Entry 8BCM (electron microscopy, 2.15 A resolution); this record covers chains C and G of the 16 polymer chains in the assembly.

[Chain C (and G)]
Name: Ribulose bisphosphate carboxylase large chain
From: Synechococcus elongatus PCC 7942
Notes: EC 4.1.1.39; fragment: Rubisco large subunit; chain G of this document is another copy of the same molecule, construct and numbering; everything in this record applies to it too
Reference sequence: Q31NB3 (RBL_SYNE7); residues 4-475 here correspond to UniProt positions 1-472 (UniProt number = residue number - 3)
Amino-acid sequence (472 residues; each row starts with the number of its first residue):
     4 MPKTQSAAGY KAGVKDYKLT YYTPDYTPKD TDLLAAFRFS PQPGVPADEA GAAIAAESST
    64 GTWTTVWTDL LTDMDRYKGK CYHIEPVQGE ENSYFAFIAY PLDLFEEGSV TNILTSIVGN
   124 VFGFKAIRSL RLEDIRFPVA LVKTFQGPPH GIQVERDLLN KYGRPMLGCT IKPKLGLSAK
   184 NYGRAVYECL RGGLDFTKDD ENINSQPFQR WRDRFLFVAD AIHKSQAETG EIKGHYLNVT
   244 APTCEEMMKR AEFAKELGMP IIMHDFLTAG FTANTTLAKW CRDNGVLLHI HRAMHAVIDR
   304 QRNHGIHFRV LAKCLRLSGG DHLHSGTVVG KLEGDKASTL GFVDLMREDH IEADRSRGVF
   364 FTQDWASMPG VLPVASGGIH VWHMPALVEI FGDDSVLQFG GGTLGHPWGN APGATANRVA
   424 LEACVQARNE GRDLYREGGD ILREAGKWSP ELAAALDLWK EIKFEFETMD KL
Disordered / not traced: 4-19, 66-67, 332-337, 404-411, 462-475

[Interface between chain C and chain G]
Pairs across the interface (155):
  S62(C) with K177(G)
  T63(C) with K177(G)
  V69(C) with K175(G)
  W70(C) with A188(G), hydrophobic; E191(G); G412(G), hydrogen bond (side chain-backbone); N413(G)
  T71(C) with K175(G), hydrogen bond (side chain-backbone); P176(G); L180(G); A188(G)
  D72(C) with P176(G)
  L74(C) with N184(G)
  T75(C) with P176(G); G179(G); L180(G)
  Y80(C) with G179(G); F211(G)
  D106(C) with Q209(G); P210(G); F211(G)
  L107(C) with L178(G), hydrophobic; Q209(G), hydrogen bond (backbone-side chain)
  F108(C) with Q209(G); P210(G)
  E109(C) with N207(G); S208(G); P245(G); R253(G), salt bridge
  E110(C) with P210(G); R213(G), salt bridge
  G111(C) with P245(G)
  S112(C) with P245(G)
  T114(C) with T243(G); T271(G); A272(G)
  N115(C) with N205(G), hydrogen bond (side chain-backbone); N207(G); Q209(G)
  T118(C) with E204(G); N205(G); T271(G), hydrogen bond; A296(G)
  S119(C) with N205(G)
  V121(C) with M297(G); V300(G)
  G122(C) with A296(G); M297(G), hydrogen bond (backbone-backbone)
  N123(C) with E204(G), hydrogen bond
  F125(C) with A299(G); V300(G), hydrophobic; R303(G), hydrogen bond (backbone-side chain)
  G126(C) with A299(G); R303(G), hydrogen bond (backbone-side chain)
  F127(C) with R303(G), hydrogen bond (backbone-side chain)
  K128(C) with R303(G)
  I130(C) with R303(G), hydrogen bond (backbone-side chain)
  R131(C) with Q304(G)
  K175(C) with V69(G); T71(G), hydrogen bond (backbone-side chain)
  P176(C) with T71(G); D72(G); T75(G)
  K177(C) with S62(G); T63(G)
  L178(C) with L107(G), hydrophobic
  G179(C) with T75(G); Y80(G)
  L180(C) with T71(G); T75(G)
  N184(C) with L74(G)
  A188(C) with W70(G), hydrophobic; T71(G)
  E191(C) with W70(G)
  E204(C) with T118(G); N123(G), hydrogen bond
  N205(C) with N115(G), hydrogen bond (backbone-side chain); T118(G); S119(G)
  N207(C) with E109(G); N115(G)
  S208(C) with E109(G)
  Q209(C) with D106(G); L107(G), hydrogen bond (side chain-backbone); F108(G); N115(G)
  P210(C) with D106(G); F108(G); E110(G)
  F211(C) with Y80(G); D106(G)
  R213(C) with E110(G), salt bridge
  T243(C) with T114(G)
  A244(C) with T275(G), hydrogen bond (backbone-side chain)
  P245(C) with E109(G); G111(G); S112(G); T275(G); T278(G)
  T246(C) with T275(G); T278(G); T279(G); K282(G)
  C247(C) with C247(G), disulfide; T275(G); T279(G), hydrogen bond (backbone-side chain)
  E248(C) with T279(G)
  R253(C) with E109(G), salt bridge
  T271(C) with T114(G); T118(G), hydrogen bond; F274(G)
  A272(C) with T114(G); A272(G); G273(G); F274(G), hydrogen bond (backbone-backbone); T275(G), hydrogen bond (backbone-backbone)
  G273(C) with A272(G); G273(G)
  F274(C) with T271(G); A272(G), hydrogen bond (backbone-backbone)
  T275(C) with A244(G), hydrogen bond (side chain-backbone); P245(G); T246(G); C247(G); A272(G), hydrogen bond (backbone-backbone)
  T278(C) with P245(G); T246(G)
  T279(C) with T246(G); C247(G), hydrogen bond (side chain-backbone); E248(G)
  K282(C) with T246(G)
  A296(C) with T118(G); G122(G)
  M297(C) with V121(G); G122(G), hydrogen bond (backbone-backbone)
  A299(C) with F125(G); G126(G); H307(G), hydrogen bond (backbone-side chain)
  V300(C) with V121(G); F125(G), hydrophobic; I301(G), hydrophobic; H307(G), hydrogen bond (backbone-side chain)
  I301(C) with V300(G), hydrophobic
  R303(C) with F125(G), hydrogen bond (side chain-backbone); G126(G), hydrogen bond (side chain-backbone); F127(G), hydrogen bond (side chain-backbone); K128(G); I130(G), hydrogen bond (side chain-backbone)
  Q304(C) with R131(G); H307(G), hydrogen bond
  H307(C) with A299(G), hydrogen bond (side chain-backbone); V300(G), hydrogen bond (side chain-backbone); Q304(G), hydrogen bond
  G412(C) with W70(G), hydrogen bond (backbone-side chain)
  N413(C) with W70(G)
Also at the interface, not in a pair above, chain C (81 interface residues in all): Q45, G64, L117, M251, D268, A276, H294, N306, G308, I309
Also at the interface, not in a pair above, chain G (80 interface residues in all): Q45, G64, M251, D268, A276, H294, N306, G308, I309
Disulfides between the chains: C247(C)-C247(G)

[Overview]
81 residues of chain C and 80 residues of chain G are in contact, with 1 disulfide bond, 36 hydrogen bonds and
4 salt bridges. Among the polar pairs are E109(C)-R253(G), E110(C)-R213(G) and W70(C)-G412(G).
Chain C and chain G are both Ribulose bisphosphate carboxylase large chain (Synechococcus elongatus PCC 7942);
the structure, Structure of Synechococcus elongatus PCC 7942 Rubisco recombinantly expressed from E.coli, was
determined by electron microscopy.
